Entry 8ADL (electron microscopy, 2.95 A resolution); this record covers chains Q and P of the 22 polymer chains in the assembly.

# Chain Q
Protein: Maintenance of telomere capping protein 5
Organism: Saccharomyces cerevisiae
UniProt: Q03897 (WDR59_YEAST); residue numbers follow UniProt; this construct covers 1-1148
Chain sequence (1148 residues; numbered 1 to 1148; the number before each row is that of its first residue):
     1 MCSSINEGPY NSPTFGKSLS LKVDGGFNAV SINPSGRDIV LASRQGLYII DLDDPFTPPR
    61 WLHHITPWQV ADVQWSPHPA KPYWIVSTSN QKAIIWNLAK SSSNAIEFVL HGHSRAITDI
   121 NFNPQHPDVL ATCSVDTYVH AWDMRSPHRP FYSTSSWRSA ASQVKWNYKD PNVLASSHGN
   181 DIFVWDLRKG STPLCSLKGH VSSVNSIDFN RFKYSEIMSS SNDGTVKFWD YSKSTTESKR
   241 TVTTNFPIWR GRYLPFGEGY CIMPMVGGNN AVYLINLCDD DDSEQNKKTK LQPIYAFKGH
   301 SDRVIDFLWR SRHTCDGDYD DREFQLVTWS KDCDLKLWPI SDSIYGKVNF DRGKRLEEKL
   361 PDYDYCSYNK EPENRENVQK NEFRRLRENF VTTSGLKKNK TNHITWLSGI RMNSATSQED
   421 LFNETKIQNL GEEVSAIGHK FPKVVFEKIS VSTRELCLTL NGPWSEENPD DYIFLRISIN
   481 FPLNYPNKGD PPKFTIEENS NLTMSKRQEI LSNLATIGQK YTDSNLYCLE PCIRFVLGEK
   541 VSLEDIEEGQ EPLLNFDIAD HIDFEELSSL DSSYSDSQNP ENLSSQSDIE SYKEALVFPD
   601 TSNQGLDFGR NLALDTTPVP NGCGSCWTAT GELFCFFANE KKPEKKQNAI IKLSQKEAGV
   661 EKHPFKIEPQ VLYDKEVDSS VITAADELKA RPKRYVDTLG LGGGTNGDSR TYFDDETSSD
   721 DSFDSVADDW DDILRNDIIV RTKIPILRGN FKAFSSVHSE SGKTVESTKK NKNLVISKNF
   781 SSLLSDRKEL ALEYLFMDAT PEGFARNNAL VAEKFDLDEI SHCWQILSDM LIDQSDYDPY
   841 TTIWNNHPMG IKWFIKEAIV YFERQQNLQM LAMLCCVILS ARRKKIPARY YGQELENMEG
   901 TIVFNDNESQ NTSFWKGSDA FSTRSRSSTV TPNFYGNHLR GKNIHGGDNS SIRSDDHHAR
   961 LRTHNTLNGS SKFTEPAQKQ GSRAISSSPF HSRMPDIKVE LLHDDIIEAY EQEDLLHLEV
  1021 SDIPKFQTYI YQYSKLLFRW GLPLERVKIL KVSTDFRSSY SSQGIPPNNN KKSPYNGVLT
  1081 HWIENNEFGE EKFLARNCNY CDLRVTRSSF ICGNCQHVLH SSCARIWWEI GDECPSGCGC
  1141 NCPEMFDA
Not modelled in the structure: 1-7, 281-285, 375-382, 397-399, 414-426, 540-615, 640-771, 884-993, 1062-1072, 1148
Bound ions: Zn2+ site 1: Cys1098, Cys1101, His1120, Cys1123; Zn2+ site 2: Cys1112, Cys1115, Cys1140, Cys1142; Zn2+ site 3: Cys1115, His1117, Cys1134, Cys1138
UniProt features mapped onto this chain:
  - modified residue: Ser759 (Phosphoserine)

# Chain P
Protein: Protein transport protein SEC13
Organism: Saccharomyces cerevisiae
UniProt: Q04491 (SEC13_YEAST); residue numbers follow UniProt; this construct covers 1-297
Chain sequence (297 residues; row label = number of the first residue in the row):
     1 MVVIANAHNE LIHDAVLDYY GKRLATCSSD KTIKIFEVEG ETHKLIDTLT GHEGPVWRVD
    61 WAHPKFGTIL ASCSYDGKVL IWKEENGRWS QIAVHAVHSA SVNSVQWAPH EYGPLLLVAS
   121 SDGKVSVVEF KENGTTSPII IDAHAIGVNS ASWAPATIEE DGEHNGTKES RKFVTGGADN
   181 LVKIWKYNSD AQTYVLESTL EGHSDWVRDV AWSPTVLLRS YLASVSQDRT CIIWTQDNEQ
   241 GPWKKTLLKE EKFPDVLWRA SWSLSGNVLA LSGGDNKVTL WKENLEGKWE PAGEVHQ
Not modelled in the structure: 1, 160-169

# Chain Q / chain P interface
Contacting residue pairs - 109 pairs, chain Q then chain P:
  Thr616(Q) with Ser121(P), hydrogen bond (side chain-backbone); Ile146(P), hydrogen bond (side chain-backbone); Gly147(P); Trp206(P)
  Thr617(Q) with Tyr75(P); Ser101(P); Ser121(P)
  Pro618(Q) with Asn103(P); Asn149(P); Arg208(P)
  Val619(Q) with Arg208(P), hydrogen bond (backbone-side chain)
  Pro620(Q) with His13(P); Trp57(P), hydrophobic
  Asn621(Q) with Ile12(P); His13(P), hydrogen bond (side chain-backbone); Trp258(P); Arg259(P)
  Gly622(Q) with Ile12(P); Trp258(P)
  Cys623(Q) with Trp258(P); Ser272(P); Gly273(P), hydrogen bond (side chain-backbone); Asn276(P)
  Gly624(Q) with Ser272(P); Val278(P)
  Ser625(Q) with Ser261(P), hydrogen bond; Ala270(P)
  Cys626(Q) with Ala15(P); Val16(P), hydrophobic; Leu17(P), hydrogen bond (side chain-backbone)
  Trp627(Q) with Ser261(P), hydrogen bond (side chain-backbone); Trp262(P); Ser263(P); Leu264(P), hydrophobic; Val268(P), hydrophobic; Ala270(P); Leu280(P), hydrophobic
  Thr628(Q) with Leu17(P); Gly21(P); Leu264(P)
  Ala629(Q) with Leu264(P)
  Leu633(Q) with Leu280(P), hydrophobic
  Phe634(Q) with Leu17(P), hydrophobic
  Cys635(Q) with Val278(P), hydrophobic
  Phe636(Q) with Ile12(P), hydrophobic; His13(P); Asp14(P); Ala15(P)
  Phe637(Q) with Ile12(P); Asn276(P); Val295(P); Gln297(P)
  Asn773(Q) with Ile4(P); Ala5(P); Asn6(P), hydrogen bond (backbone-backbone); Ala7(P); His8(P); Leu11(P), hydrogen bond (side chain-backbone); Ile12(P)
  Leu774(Q) with Val3(P), hydrophobic; Ile4(P); Gln297(P)
  Val775(Q) with Val2(P); Val3(P); Ile4(P), hydrogen bond (backbone-backbone)
  Ile776(Q) with Val2(P); Val3(P), hydrophobic; Gln297(P)
  Ser777(Q) with Val2(P), hydrogen bond (side chain-backbone)
  Lys778(Q) with Glu294(P), hydrogen bond (side chain-backbone); Val295(P)
  Phe780(Q) with Leu280(P), hydrophobic; Val295(P), hydrophobic
  Leu783(Q) with Val268(P); Leu280(P), hydrophobic; Lys282(P), hydrogen bond (backbone-side chain); Ala292(P)
  Leu784(Q) with Ser263(P); Ser265(P)
  Asp786(Q) with Ser265(P), hydrogen bond
  Glu863(Q) with Leu218(P)
  Arg864(Q) with Leu285(P)
  Gln865(Q) with Leu285(P)
  Gln866(Q) with Leu217(P); Asn267(P), hydrogen bond
  Leu868(Q) with Thr215(P); Leu217(P), hydrophobic
  Lys1025(Q) with Leu218(P)
  Thr1028(Q) with Thr157(P); Ile158(P)
  Tyr1029(Q) with Leu217(P), hydrophobic
  Tyr1031(Q) with Glu111(P), hydrogen bond; Ala156(P); Thr157(P); Ile158(P); Glu159(P)
  Gln1032(Q) with Thr157(P); Thr215(P); Val216(P), hydrogen bond (side chain-backbone)
  Lys1035(Q) with Glu111(P); Ala156(P)
  Leu1036(Q) with Ser265(P)
  Phe1038(Q) with Tyr19(P), hydrophobic; Tyr20(P); His63(P)
  Arg1039(Q) with Asp18(P); Tyr19(P), hydrogen bond (side chain-backbone); Leu264(P)
  Arg1057(Q) with Glu159(P), salt bridge
Also at the interface, not in a pair above, chain Q (51 interface residues in all): Ala638, Asn639, Lys772, Asn867, Leu871, Gln1027, Trp1040
Also at the interface, not in a pair above, chain P (70 interface residues in all): Asn9, Glu10, Leu24, Val38, His110, Pro155, Pro214, Tyr221, Gly266, Lys277, His296

# In short
51 residues of chain Q and 70 residues of chain P are in contact; the contacts include 19 hydrogen bonds and 1
salt bridge. Polar pairs include Arg1057(Q)-Glu159(P), Thr616(Q)-Ser121(P) and Thr616(Q)-Ile146(P). The Zn2+
site 1 is built by Cys1098(Q), Cys1101(Q), His1120(Q) and Cys1123(Q).
Chain Q is Maintenance of telomere capping protein 5 and chain P is Protein transport protein SEC13, both from
Saccharomyces cerevisiae; the structure, Cryo-EM structure of the SEA complex, was determined by electron
microscopy (same publication as 8AE6).
